PDB entry 4P12 | X-ray diffraction, 1.60 A resolution | chains A and D

== Chain A (and D) ==
Name: Major capsid protein
Organism: Norovirus Hu/GI.7/TCH-060/USA/2003
Notes: chain D of this document is another copy of the same molecule, construct and numbering; everything in this record applies to it too
UniProt: G8FL04 (G8FL04_9CALI); residue numbers follow UniProt; this construct covers 226-526
Sequence (301 residues; each row starts with the number of its first residue):
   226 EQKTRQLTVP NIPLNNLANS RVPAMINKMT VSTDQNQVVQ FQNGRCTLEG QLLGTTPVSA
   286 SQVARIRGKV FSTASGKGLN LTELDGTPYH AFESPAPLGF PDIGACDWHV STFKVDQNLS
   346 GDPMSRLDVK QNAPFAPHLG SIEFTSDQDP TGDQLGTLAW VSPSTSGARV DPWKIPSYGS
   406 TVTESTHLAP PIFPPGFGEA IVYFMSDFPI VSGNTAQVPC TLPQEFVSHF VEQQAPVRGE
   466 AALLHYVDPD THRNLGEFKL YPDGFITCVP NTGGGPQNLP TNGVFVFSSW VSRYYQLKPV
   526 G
Not modelled in the structure: 226-229, 341 (chain D: 226-231, 341-343, 439-440)
What the authors report for this chain:
  - conformationally variable residues (loop rearrangement): V295 to G303, F338 to S350, E368 to D378, S387 to V395, Y403 to H412, D432 to Q442

== How chain A and chain D interact ==
Pairs across the interface (55):
  P235(A) - E457(D)
  N236(A) - E457(D)  hydrogen bond (backbone-side chain)
  N241(A) - V283(D)
  N241(A) - S284(D)
  N241(A) - Q287(D)  hydrogen bond
  A243(A) - S284(D)
  A243(A) - S286(D)
  M250(A) - S284(D)  hydrogen bond
  M250(A) - S286(D)
  M250(A) - Q287(D)
  V283(A) - N241(D)
  S284(A) - N241(D)
  S284(A) - A243(D)
  S284(A) - M250(D)  hydrogen bond
  S284(A) - E450(D)  hydrogen bond
  A285(A) - S286(D)
  S286(A) - A243(D)
  S286(A) - M250(D)
  S286(A) - A285(D)
  Q287(A) - N241(D)  hydrogen bond
  Q287(A) - M250(D)
  F338(A) - F433(D)
  F338(A) - P434(D)
  V340(A) - D432(D)
  L344(A) - P434(D)  hydrophobic
  L344(A) - I435(D)
  L344(A) - V436(D)
  L344(A) - S437(D)  hydrogen bond (backbone-backbone)
  S345(A) - V436(D)
  G346(A) - V436(D)
  D347(A) - R351(D)  salt bridge
  D347(A) - W385(D)
  P348(A) - W385(D)
  P348(A) - V436(D)
  M349(A) - W385(D)
  R351(A) - D347(D)  salt bridge
  A384(A) - M349(D)
  W385(A) - G346(D)
  W385(A) - D347(D)
  W385(A) - P348(D)
  W385(A) - M349(D)
  D432(A) - V340(D)
  F433(A) - F338(D)
  P434(A) - F338(D)
  P434(A) - L344(D)  hydrophobic
  I435(A) - L344(D)
  V436(A) - L344(D)
  V436(A) - S345(D)
  V436(A) - G346(D)
  V436(A) - P348(D)
  S437(A) - L344(D)  hydrogen bond (backbone-backbone)
  E450(A) - S284(D)  hydrogen bond
  E457(A) - P235(D)
  E457(A) - N236(D)  hydrogen bond (side chain-backbone)
  E457(A) - I237(D)
Interface residues without a listed pair, chain A (38 interface residues in all): V234, I237, N240, P248, A249, R290, D310, A441, S453
Interface residues without a listed pair, chain D (36 interface residues in all): V234, N240, P248, A249, R290, A384, H454

== In short ==
The interface between chain A and chain D involves 38 residues on one side and 36 on the other; the contacts
include 10 hydrogen bonds and 2 salt bridges. Polar contacts include D347(A)-R351(D), N236(A)-E457(D) and
N241(A)-Q287(D). From the paper: conformational variability at V295(A), F338(A) and E368(A) among others.
Chain A and chain D are both Major capsid protein (Norovirus Hu/GI.7/TCH-060/USA/2003); the structure, Native
Structure of the P domain from a GI.7 Norovirus variant, was determined by X-ray diffraction, deposited
together with 4P1V, 4P25, 4P26, 4P2N and 4P3I.
